8CN1 - chains A and I of the 24 polymer chains in the assembly; structure by X-ray diffraction, 2.09 A resolution.

Chain A (and I):
Protein: Disks large homolog 1
Organism: Homo sapiens
Notes: chain I of this document is another copy of the same molecule, construct and numbering; everything in this record applies to it too
Reference sequence: Q12959 (DLG1_HUMAN); residue numbers follow UniProt; this construct covers 219-311
Chain sequence (116 residues; each row starts with the number of its first residue):
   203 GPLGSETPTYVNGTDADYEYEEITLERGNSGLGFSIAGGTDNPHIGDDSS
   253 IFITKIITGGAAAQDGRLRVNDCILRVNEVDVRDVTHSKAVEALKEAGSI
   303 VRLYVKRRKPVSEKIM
Not modelled in the structure: 203-218, 245-246, 312-318 (chain I: 203-213, 248-249, 314-318)
Sequence notes: expression tag (203-218, 312-318)
Swiss-Prot annotation at these positions:
  - modified residue: Ser232 (Phosphoserine)

Interface between chain A and chain I:
Residue-residue contacts (11):
  Lys257(A) - Asp217(I)
  Lys257(A) - Ala218(I)  hydrogen bond (side chain-backbone)
  Ile258(A) - Thr216(I)
  Ile258(A) - Asp217(I)  hydrogen bond (backbone-backbone)
  Ile259(A) - Asp217(I)
  Ile259(A) - Ala218(I)
  Ile259(A) - Asp219(I)
  Thr260(A) - Thr216(I)  hydrogen bond
  Thr260(A) - Asp217(I)  hydrogen bond (backbone-backbone)
  Thr260(A) - Val313(I)
  Gly261(A) - Val313(I)
Also at the interface, not in a pair above, chain A (9 interface residues in all): Ser232, Ser237, Gly262, Ala265
Also at the interface, not in a pair above, chain I (6 interface residues in all): Tyr220

In short:
Chain A and chain I form an interface of 9 and 6 residues respectively, with 4 hydrogen bonds. Polar contacts
include Lys257(A)-Ala218(I), Thr260(A)-Thr216(I) and Ile258(A)-Asp217(I).
Chain A and chain I are both Disks large homolog 1 (Homo sapiens); the structure, hDLG1-PDZ1 in complex with a
TAX1 peptide from HTLV-1, was determined by X-ray diffraction (same publication as 8CN3).
